PDB entry 5A04 | X-ray diffraction, 1.70 A resolution | chains A and E

# Chain A (and E)
Protein: Aldose-aldose oxidoreductase
Source organism: Caulobacter crescentus CB15
Notes: EC 1.1.99.-; chain E of this document is another copy of the same molecule, construct and numbering; everything in this record applies to it too
Amino-acid sequence (339 residues; each row starts with the number of its first residue):
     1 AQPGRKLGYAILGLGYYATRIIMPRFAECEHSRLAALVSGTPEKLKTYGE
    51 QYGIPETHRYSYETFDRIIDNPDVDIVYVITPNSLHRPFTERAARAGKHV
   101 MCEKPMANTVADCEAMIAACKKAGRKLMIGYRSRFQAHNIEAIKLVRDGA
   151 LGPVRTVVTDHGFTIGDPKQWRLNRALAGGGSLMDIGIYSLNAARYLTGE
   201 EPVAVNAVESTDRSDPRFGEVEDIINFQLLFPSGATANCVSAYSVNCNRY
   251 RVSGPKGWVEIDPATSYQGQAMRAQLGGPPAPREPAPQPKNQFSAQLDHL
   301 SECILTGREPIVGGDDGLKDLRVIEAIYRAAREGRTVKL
Not modelled in the structure: 1-4
Residues lining bound ligands:
  - beta-D-glucopyranose (BGC): K104, R132, F163, R172, D185, I186, Y189, T265, S266, Y267
  - 1,4-diethylene dioxide (DIO): R20, I21, R25, Y267, Q268, F293
  - NADPH (NDP; NADPH dihydro-nicotinamide-adenine-dinucleotide phosphate): G13, L14, G15, Y16, Y17, A18, V38, S39, G40, T41, K44, Y62, I80, T81, P82, N83, L85, H86, E103, K104, P105, G130, R132, W171, R172, L177, D185, Y189, Y267

# Interface between chain A and chain E
Residue-residue contacts (73; chain A residue first):
  R155(A) - S210(E)  hydrogen bond (side chain-backbone)
  R155(A) - D223(E)  salt bridge
  R155(A) - I224(E)
  R155(A) - S244(E)  hydrogen bond
  R155(A) - V245(E)
  T156(A) - I224(E)
  V158(A) - V158(E)  hydrophobic
  V158(A) - D160(E)
  V158(A) - V240(E)  hydrophobic
  V158(A) - R249(E)
  D160(A) - V158(E)
  T164(A) - P255(E)
  N206(A) - N206(E)
  N206(A) - A207(E)  hydrogen bond (side chain-backbone)
  N206(A) - V208(E)
  N206(A) - Q228(E)
  A207(A) - N206(E)  hydrogen bond (backbone-side chain)
  A207(A) - Q228(E)
  V208(A) - N206(E)
  V208(A) - Q228(E)
  S210(A) - R155(E)  hydrogen bond (backbone-side chain)
  S210(A) - G234(E)  hydrogen bond (side chain-backbone)
  S210(A) - T236(E)
  D223(A) - R155(E)  salt bridge
  I224(A) - R155(E)
  I224(A) - T156(E)
  N226(A) - Q228(E)  hydrogen bond (backbone-side chain)
  N226(A) - T236(E)  hydrogen bond
  N226(A) - N238(E)
  F227(A) - Q228(E)
  Q228(A) - N206(E)
  Q228(A) - A207(E)
  Q228(A) - V208(E)
  Q228(A) - N226(E)  hydrogen bond (side chain-backbone)
  Q228(A) - F227(E)
  Q228(A) - Q228(E)
  G234(A) - S210(E)  hydrogen bond (backbone-side chain)
  T236(A) - S210(E)
  T236(A) - N226(E)  hydrogen bond
  N238(A) - N226(E)
  N238(A) - N238(E)
  N238(A) - C239(E)  hydrogen bond (side chain-backbone)
  N238(A) - V240(E)
  C239(A) - N238(E)  hydrogen bond (backbone-side chain)
  V240(A) - V158(E)  hydrophobic
  V240(A) - N238(E)
  S244(A) - R155(E)  hydrogen bond
  S244(A) - G254(E)
  S244(A) - P255(E)
  V245(A) - R155(E)
  V245(A) - S253(E)
  V245(A) - G254(E)
  N246(A) - W258(E)  hydrogen bond (backbone-side chain)
  R249(A) - V158(E)
  R249(A) - R249(E)
  R249(A) - R251(E)
  R249(A) - E260(E)  salt bridge
  R251(A) - R249(E)
  R251(A) - D262(E)  salt bridge
  S253(A) - V245(E)
  G254(A) - V245(E)
  P255(A) - T164(E)
  P255(A) - S244(E)
  W258(A) - N246(E)
  E260(A) - R249(E)  salt bridge
  D262(A) - R251(E)  salt bridge
  D262(A) - R273(E)  salt bridge
  R273(A) - D262(E)  salt bridge
  G334(A) - R335(E)
  G334(A) - T336(E)  hydrogen bond (backbone-backbone)
  R335(A) - G334(E)
  R335(A) - R335(E)
  T336(A) - G334(E)  hydrogen bond (backbone-backbone)
Other interface residues (no listed pair), chain A (37 interface residues in all): E209, L230, C247
Other interface residues (no listed pair), chain E (37 interface residues in all): E209, L230, C247

# In short
Chain A and chain E each contribute 37 residues to their interface, with 17 hydrogen bonds and 8 salt bridges.
Among the polar pairs are R155(A)-D223(E), R249(A)-E260(E) and R251(A)-D262(E). Chain A binds NADPH,
beta-D-glucopyranose and 1,4-diethylene dioxide.
Chain A and chain E are both Aldose-aldose oxidoreductase (Caulobacter crescentus CB15); the structure,
Crystal structure of aldose-aldose oxidoreductase from Caulobacter crescentus complexed with glucose, was
determined by X-ray diffraction, deposited together with 5A02, 5A03, 5A05 and 5A06.
